1GPW - chains A and B; structure by X-ray diffraction, 2.40 A resolution.

[Chain A]
Protein: Hisf protein
Organism: Thermotoga maritima
Reference sequence: Q9X0C6 (Q9X0C6); residue numbers follow UniProt; this construct covers 1-253
Amino-acid sequence (253 residues; row label = number of the first residue in the row):
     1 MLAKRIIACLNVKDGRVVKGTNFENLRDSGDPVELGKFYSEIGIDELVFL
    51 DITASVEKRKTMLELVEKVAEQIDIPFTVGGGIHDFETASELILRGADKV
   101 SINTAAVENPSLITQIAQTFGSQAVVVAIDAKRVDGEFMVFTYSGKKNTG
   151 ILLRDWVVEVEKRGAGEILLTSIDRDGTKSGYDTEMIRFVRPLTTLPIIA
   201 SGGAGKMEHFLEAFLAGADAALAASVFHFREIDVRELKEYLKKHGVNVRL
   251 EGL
Sequence notes: engineered mutation Asn-11 (Asp in Q9X0C6)

[Chain B]
Protein: Amidotransferase hish
Organism: Thermotoga maritima
Reference sequence: Q9X0C8 (HIS5_THEMA); numbering as in UniProt (aligned over 1-201)
Amino-acid sequence (201 residues; each row starts with the number of its first residue):
     1 MRIGIISVGPGNIMNLYRGVKRASENFEDVSIELVESPRNDLYDLLFIPG
    51 VGHFGEGMRRLRENDLIDFVRKHVEDERYVVGVCLGMQLLFEESEEAPGV
   101 KGLSLIEGNVVKLRSRRLPHMGWNEVIFKDTFPNGYYYFVHTYRAVCEEE
   151 HVLGTTEYDGEIFPSAVRKGRILGFQFHPEKSSKIGRKLLEKVIECSLSR
   201 R
UniProt features mapped onto this chain:
  - active site: Cys-84 (Nucleophile), His-178, Glu-180

[Interface between chain A and chain B]
Residue-residue contacts - 36 pairs, chain A then chain B:
  Met-1(A) / Asn-124(B)  hydrogen bond (backbone-side chain)
  Met-1(A) / Tyr-136(B)
  Met-1(A) / Glu-157(B)  hydrogen bond (backbone-backbone)
  Leu-2(A) / His-120(B)
  Leu-2(A) / Met-121(B)
  Leu-2(A) / Gly-122(B)
  Leu-2(A) / Trp-123(B)
  Leu-2(A) / Asn-124(B)
  Leu-2(A) / Tyr-158(B)  hydrophobic
  Ala-3(A) / Trp-123(B)  hydrogen bond (backbone-backbone)
  Ala-3(A) / Tyr-136(B)  hydrophobic
  Ser-40(A) / Ser-183(B)  hydrogen bond (backbone-side chain)
  Asp-45(A) / Trp-123(B)  hydrogen bond (backbone-side chain)
  Glu-46(A) / Tyr-138(B)
  Ala-70(A) / Arg-18(B)  hydrogen bond (backbone-side chain)
  Glu-71(A) / Arg-18(B)
  Glu-71(A) / Arg-22(B)
  Asp-74(A) / Glu-180(B)
  Asp-74(A) / Lys-181(B)
  Asp-74(A) / Ser-182(B)  hydrogen bond (backbone-backbone)
  Asp-74(A) / Ser-183(B)  hydrogen bond (backbone-backbone)
  Ile-75(A) / Trp-123(B)  hydrophobic
  Ile-75(A) / Lys-181(B)  hydrogen bond (backbone-side chain)
  Ile-75(A) / Ser-183(B)
  Pro-76(A) / Tyr-138(B)  hydrophobic
  Pro-76(A) / Lys-181(B)
  Phe-77(A) / Lys-181(B)
  Asp-98(A) / Lys-181(B)  salt bridge
  Lys-99(A) / Tyr-138(B)
  Gln-123(A) / Met-121(B)
  Thr-195(A) / Arg-117(B)
  Leu-196(A) / Arg-117(B)
  Asn-247(A) / Tyr-136(B)  hydrogen bond
  Arg-249(A) / Trp-123(B)
  Arg-249(A) / Tyr-136(B)
  Arg-249(A) / Ser-183(B)
Other interface residues (no listed pair), chain A (27 interface residues in all): Arg-5, Glu-41, Gln-72, Ile-73, Gly-96, Gly-166, Val-248, Glu-251
Other interface residues (no listed pair), chain B (21 interface residues in all): Asn-12, Asn-15, Glu-125, Val-140, Lys-184

[Overview]
27 residues of chain A and 21 residues of chain B are in contact; the contacts include 10 hydrogen bonds and 1
salt bridge. Polar contacts include Asp-98(A)/Lys-181(B), Met-1(A)/Asn-124(B) and Ser-40(A)/Ser-183(B).
UniProt lists 3 active-site residues on chain B.
Here chain A is Hisf protein and chain B is Amidotransferase hish, both from Thermotoga maritima. Entry 1GPW
(Structural evidence for ammonia tunneling across the (beta/alpha)8 barrel of the imidazole glycerol phosphate
synthase bienzyme ...) was determined by X-ray diffraction together with 1K9V from the same study.
